5N9G - chains B and C of the 5 polymer chains in the assembly; structure by X-ray diffraction, 2.70 A resolution.

# Chain B
Name: TATA-box-binding protein
Organism: Homo sapiens
UniProt: P20226 (TBP_HUMAN); residues 159-339 here = UniProt positions 159-339
Chain sequence (200 residues; row label = number of the first residue in the row):
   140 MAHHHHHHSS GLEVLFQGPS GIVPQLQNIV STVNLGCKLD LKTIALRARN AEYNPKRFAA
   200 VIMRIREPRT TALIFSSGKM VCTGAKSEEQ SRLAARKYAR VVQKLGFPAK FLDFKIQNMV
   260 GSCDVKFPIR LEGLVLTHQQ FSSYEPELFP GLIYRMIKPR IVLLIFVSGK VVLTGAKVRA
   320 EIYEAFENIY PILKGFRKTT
Unresolved in the structure: 140-156, 335-339
Construct notes: initiating methionine (140); expression tag (141-158)
Curated features (UniProtKB/Swiss-Prot):
  - binding site (DNA): Asn167, Arg203, Lys218, Asn257, Arg294

# Chain C
Name: Transcription factor TFIIIB component B'' homolog
Organism: Homo sapiens
UniProt: A6H8Y1 (BDP1_HUMAN); residues 241-396 here = UniProt positions 241-396
Chain sequence (175 residues; row label = number of the first residue in the row):
   222 MAHHHHHHSS GLEVLFQGPG PLLVPRVKVA EDGSIILDEE SLTVEVLRTK GPCVVEENDP
   282 IFERGSTTTY SSFRKNYYSK PWSNKETDMF FLAISMVGTD FSMIGQLFPH RARIEIKNKF
   342 KREEKTNGWR IDKAFQEKRP FDFDFFAHLL QKVLAEEEKR KQKSVKNHSL KEKKS
Unresolved in the structure: 222-285, 383-396
Construct notes: initiating methionine (222); expression tag (223-240)
Curated features (UniProtKB/Swiss-Prot):
  - mutagenesis: Ser390 (S390A: Not phosphorylated by CSNK2A1; when associated with A-426; A-431; A-437 and A-446. CK2 treatment constitutively activates for U6 transcription; when associated with A-426; A-431 ...)
What the authors report for this chain:
  - binding site for DNA/RNA: Tyr291, Phe294, Tyr299, Arg334 to Thr347
  - contacts within the chain: Trp303-Arg332 (hydrophobic contact), Glu307-Arg332
  - binding site for DNA/RNA: Phe294

# Chain B / chain C interface
Residue-residue contacts (28):
  Arg188(B) with Ile315(C), hydrogen bond (side chain-backbone); Ser316(C), hydrogen bond (side chain-backbone); Met317(C), hydrogen bond (side chain-backbone); Val318(C); Gly319(C); Thr320(C); Phe356(C); Lys359(C)
  Asn189(B) with Thr320(C), hydrogen bond (backbone-side chain); Phe356(C)
  Ala190(B) with Asp321(C)
  Glu191(B) with Thr320(C); Asp321(C); Phe322(C); Arg334(C), salt bridge
  Asn193(B) with Ser323(C), hydrogen bond
  Arg196(B) with Arg334(C)
  Arg203(B) with Thr320(C); Phe322(C); Lys338(C); Phe341(C); Lys342(C)
  Arg205(B) with Asp353(C); Phe356(C); Gln357(C)
  Arg208(B) with Glu345(C), salt bridge
  Glu286(B) with Ser292(C), hydrogen bond
  Leu287(B) with Phe294(C)
Also at the interface, not in a pair above, chain B (14 interface residues in all): Tyr192, Ile201, Thr210
Also at the interface, not in a pair above, chain C (21 interface residues in all): Lys346
Interface features reported in the paper:
  - pairs named by the authors: Glu191(B)-Arg334(C) (salt bridge)
  - interface residues, chain C: Phe294(C)

# Summary
14 residues of chain B and 21 residues of chain C are in contact; the contacts include 6 hydrogen bonds and 2
salt bridges. Polar pairs include Glu191(B)-Arg334(C), Arg208(B)-Glu345(C) and Arg188(B)-Ile315(C). The paper
describes a salt bridge between Glu191(B) and Arg334(C). From the paper: a binding site for DNA/RNA at
Tyr291(C), Phe294(C) and Tyr299(C) among others; the interface residue Phe294(C).
Chain B is TATA-box-binding protein and chain C is Transcription factor TFIIIB component B'' homolog, both
from Homo sapiens; the structure, TFIIIB -TBP/Brf2/DNA and SANT domain of Bdp1-, was determined by X-ray
diffraction.
